8EA4 - chains O and 7 of the 31 polymer chains in the assembly; structure by electron microscopy, 3.00 A resolution.

Chain O:
Protein: Cas12k
Source organism: Scytonema hofmannii
UniProtKB: A0A8M0FGU0 (A0A8M0FGU0_9CYAN); residue numbers follow UniProt; this construct covers 1-639
Sequence (639 residues; numbered 1 to 639; the number before each row is that of its first residue):
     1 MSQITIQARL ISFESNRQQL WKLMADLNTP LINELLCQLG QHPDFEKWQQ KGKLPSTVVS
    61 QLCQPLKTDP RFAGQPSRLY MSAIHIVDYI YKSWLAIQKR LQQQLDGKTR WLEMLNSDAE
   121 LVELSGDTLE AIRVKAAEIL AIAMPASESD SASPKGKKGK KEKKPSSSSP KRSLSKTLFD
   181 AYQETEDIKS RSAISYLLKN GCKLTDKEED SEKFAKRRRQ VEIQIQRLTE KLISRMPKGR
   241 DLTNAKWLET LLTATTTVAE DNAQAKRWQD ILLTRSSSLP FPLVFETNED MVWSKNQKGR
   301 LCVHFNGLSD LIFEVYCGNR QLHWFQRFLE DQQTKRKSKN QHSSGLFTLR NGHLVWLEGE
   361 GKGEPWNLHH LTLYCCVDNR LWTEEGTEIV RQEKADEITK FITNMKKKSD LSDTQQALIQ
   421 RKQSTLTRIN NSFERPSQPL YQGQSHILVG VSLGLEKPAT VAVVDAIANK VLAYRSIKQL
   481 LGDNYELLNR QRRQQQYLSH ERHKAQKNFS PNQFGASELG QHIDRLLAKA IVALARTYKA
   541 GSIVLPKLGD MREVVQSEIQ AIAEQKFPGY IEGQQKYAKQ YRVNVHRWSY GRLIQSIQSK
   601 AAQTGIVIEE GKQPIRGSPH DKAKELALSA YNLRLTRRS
Not modelled in the structure: 1, 145-172, 407-411, 636-639

Chain 7:
Molecule: sg_RNA
Sequence (265 nucleotides; numbered 1 to 260 plus 10 insertion-coded residues; 5 numbers in that range are skipped by the numbering (no residue carries them; nothing is unmodelled there); the number before each row is that of its first residue; a row labelled like 215A-215J holds insertion residues (215A, then the next letters in order)):
     1 AUAUUAAUAG CGCCGCAAUU CAUGCUGCUU GCAGCCUCUG AAUUUUGUUA AAUGAGGGUU
    61 AGUUUGACUG UAUAAAUACA GUCUUGCUUU CUGACCCUGG UAGCUGCUCA CCCUGAUGCU
   121 GCUGUCAAUA GACAGGAUAG GUGCGCUCCC AGCAAUAAGG GCGCGGAUGU ACUGCUGUAG
   181 UGGCUACUGA AUCACCCCCG AUCAAGGGGG AACCC
215A-215J UCCAAAAGGU
   221 GGGUUGAAAG GAGAAGUCAU UUAAUAAGGC CACUGUUAAA
Not modelled in the structure: 1-4, 71-78, 215A-215J, 248-260

Interface between chain O and chain 7:
Pairs across the interface (132; chain O residue first):
  Gln3(O) - G231(7)  base contact
  Ile4(O) - G231(7)  hydrogen bond to the sugar
  Thr5(O) - G231(7)  hydrogen bond to the sugar
  Thr5(O) - A232(7)  hydrogen bond to the sugar
  Gln7(O) - C87(7)  hydrogen bond to the sugar
  Gln7(O) - U88(7)  hydrogen bond to the sugar
  Arg9(O) - A204(7)  base contact
  Ile11(O) - C203(7)  sugar contact
  Ile11(O) - A204(7)  base contact
  Ser12(O) - C203(7)  hydrogen bond to the sugar
  Phe13(O) - C203(7)  sugar contact
  Arg17(O) - C203(7)  hydrogen bond to the base
  Ile90(O) - A234(7)  sugar contact
  Ile90(O) - A235(7)  sugar contact
  Ser93(O) - A234(7)  base contact
  Ser93(O) - A235(7)  base contact
  Trp94(O) - G236(7)  sugar contact
  Ile97(O) - A235(7)  base contact
  Ile97(O) - G236(7)  base contact
  Arg227(O) - C238(7)  hydrogen bond to the phosphate
  Arg227(O) - A239(7)  salt bridge to the phosphate
  Lys231(O) - U237(7)  sugar contact
  Ser234(O) - G236(7)  hydrogen bond to the phosphate
  Ser234(O) - U237(7)  phosphate contact
  Arg235(O) - G236(7)  salt bridge to the phosphate
  Arg235(O) - U237(7)  hydrogen bond to the phosphate
  Pro237(O) - A235(7)  phosphate contact
  Pro237(O) - G236(7)  phosphate contact
  Lys238(O) - A235(7)  phosphate contact
  Lys238(O) - G236(7)  hydrogen bond to the phosphate
  Arg240(O) - A234(7)  salt bridge to the phosphate
  Arg240(O) - A235(7)  salt bridge to the phosphate
  Asn262(O) - A246(7)  phosphate contact
  Gln269(O) - A244(7)  hydrogen bond to the sugar
  Gln269(O) - U245(7)  hydrogen bond to the sugar
  Phe281(O) - A234(7)  phosphate contact
  Phe281(O) - A235(7)  phosphate contact
  Pro282(O) - G233(7)  sugar contact
  Lys298(O) - A205(7)  salt bridge to the phosphate
  Arg300(O) - U85(7)  hydrogen bond to the base
  Arg300(O) - G86(7)  hydrogen bond to the base
  Leu301(O) - U85(7)  hydrogen bond to the base
  Glu314(O) - A204(7)  phosphate contact
  Val315(O) - U85(7)  base contact
  Val315(O) - G86(7)  hydrogen bond to the base
  Tyr316(O) - A61(7)  base contact
  Tyr316(O) - U85(7)  base contact
  Tyr316(O) - G86(7)  sugar contact
  Tyr316(O) - C87(7)  sugar contact
  Tyr316(O) - A204(7)  base contact
  Cys317(O) - U85(7)  hydrogen bond to the sugar
  Cys317(O) - G86(7)  sugar contact
  Cys317(O) - C87(7)  sugar contact
  Gly318(O) - U85(7)  hydrogen bond to the sugar
  Gly318(O) - G86(7)  sugar contact
  Gly318(O) - C87(7)  base contact
  Asn319(O) - U84(7)  sugar contact
  Asn319(O) - U85(7)  hydrogen bond to the sugar
  Asn319(O) - G86(7)  hydrogen bond to the phosphate
  Arg320(O) - G66(7)  sugar contact
  Arg320(O) - G230(7)  base contact
  Gln321(O) - C87(7)  hydrogen bond to the base
  Gln321(O) - G230(7)  hydrogen bond to the base
  Leu322(O) - U84(7)  sugar contact
  Leu322(O) - U85(7)  base contact
  His323(O) - G66(7)  sugar contact
  His323(O) - A67(7)  sugar contact
  Lys362(O) - U185(7)  salt bridge to the phosphate
  Lys362(O) - A186(7)  salt bridge to the phosphate
  Trp366(O) - C203(7)  hydrogen bond to the base
  His369(O) - C203(7)  hydrogen bond to the base
  Tyr374(O) - A232(7)  sugar contact
  Cys376(O) - G231(7)  hydrogen bond to the base
  Trp382(O) - A67(7)  hydrogen bond to the phosphate
  Trp382(O) - C68(7)  hydrogen bond to the phosphate
  Pro436(O) - C68(7)  sugar contact
  Pro436(O) - U69(7)  phosphate contact
  Ser437(O) - U69(7)  phosphate contact
  Lys457(O) - A42(7)  phosphate contact
  Tyr474(O) - U23(7)  hydrogen bond to the sugar
  Ser476(O) - G40(7)  hydrogen bond to the phosphate
  Ser476(O) - A41(7)  hydrogen bond to the phosphate
  Lys478(O) - A41(7)  salt bridge to the phosphate
  Gln479(O) - U23(7)  hydrogen bond to the base
  Gln479(O) - G40(7)  hydrogen bond to the sugar
  Glu486(O) - C91(7)  hydrogen bond to the sugar
  Asn489(O) - C13(7)  hydrogen bond to the sugar
  Asn489(O) - U53(7)  hydrogen bond to the sugar
  Arg490(O) - C91(7)  salt bridge to the phosphate
  Arg492(O) - C13(7)  sugar contact
  Arg493(O) - G54(7)  salt bridge to the phosphate
  Arg493(O) - A55(7)  salt bridge to the phosphate
  Gln494(O) - A55(7)  base contact
  Tyr497(O) - A55(7)  hydrogen bond to the sugar
  Tyr497(O) - G57(7)  hydrogen bond to the phosphate
  His500(O) - U117(7)  hydrogen bond to the base
  His500(O) - U147(7)  salt bridge to the phosphate
  His503(O) - U117(7)  hydrogen bond to the base
  His503(O) - U241(7)  phosphate contact
  His503(O) - U242(7)  salt bridge to the phosphate
  Lys504(O) - C119(7)  phosphate contact
  Gln506(O) - U241(7)  base contact
  Gln506(O) - U242(7)  sugar contact
  Lys507(O) - U242(7)  sugar contact
  Asn508(O) - G182(7)  hydrogen bond to the sugar
  Asn508(O) - G183(7)  sugar contact
  Phe509(O) - G183(7)  sugar contact
  Phe509(O) - A243(7)  sugar contact
  Ser510(O) - G183(7)  hydrogen bond to the phosphate
  Pro511(O) - C184(7)  phosphate contact
  Glu518(O) - U89(7)  hydrogen bond to the sugar
  Glu518(O) - U90(7)  sugar contact
  Leu519(O) - U90(7)  sugar contact
  Leu519(O) - C91(7)  phosphate contact
  His522(O) - U90(7)  sugar contact
  His522(O) - A228(7)  base contact
  Arg525(O) - A229(7)  sugar contact
  Arg525(O) - G230(7)  sugar contact
  Arg525(O) - A232(7)  salt bridge to the phosphate
  Lys529(O) - A229(7)  salt bridge to the phosphate
  Arg552(O) - C238(7)  hydrogen bond to the base
  Gln556(O) - A239(7)  sugar contact
  Lys579(O) - U241(7)  salt bridge to the phosphate
  Arg582(O) - A239(7)  hydrogen bond to the phosphate
  Arg582(O) - U240(7)  salt bridge to the phosphate
  Val583(O) - U240(7)  sugar contact
  His586(O) - C238(7)  sugar contact
  His586(O) - A239(7)  hydrogen bond to the sugar
  Lys600(O) - G230(7)  salt bridge to the phosphate
  Gln603(O) - G231(7)  hydrogen bond to the phosphate
  His620(O) - U23(7)  hydrogen bond to the base
  His620(O) - A41(7)  sugar contact
Also at the interface, not in a pair above, chain O (97 interface residues in all): Ala8, Leu10, Ile86, Tyr89, Gln98, Met236, Lys266, His353, Leu357, Asn367, Thr372, Ala473, Arg475, Leu487, Gln496, Leu526, Ser599
Also at the interface, not in a pair above, chain 7 (57 interface residues in all): C14, G56, U92, G118, A157

Overview:
97 residues of chain O and 57 residues of chain 7 are in contact, with 48 hydrogen bonds and 18 salt bridges.
Polar contacts include Arg17(O)-C203(7), Arg300(O)-U85(7) and Arg300(O)-G86(7).
Chain O is Cas12k (Scytonema hofmannii) and chain 7 is sg_RNA; the structure, V-K CAST Transpososome from
Scytonema hofmanni, minor configuration, was determined by electron microscopy, deposited together with 8EA3
and 7SVU.
